Entry 1GHA (X-ray diffraction, 2.20 A resolution); this record covers chains F and G of the 4 polymer chains in the assembly.

# Chain F
Molecule: Gamma-chymotrypsin A
From: Bos taurus
Notes: EC 3.4.21.1
Reference sequence: P00766 (CTRA_BOVIN); residue numbers follow UniProt; this construct covers 16-146
Amino-acid sequence (131 residues; each row starts with the number of its first residue):
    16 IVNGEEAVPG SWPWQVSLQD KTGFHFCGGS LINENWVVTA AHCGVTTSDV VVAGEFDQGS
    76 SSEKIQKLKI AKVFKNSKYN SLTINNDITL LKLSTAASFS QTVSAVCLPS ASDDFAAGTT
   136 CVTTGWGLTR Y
Disulfides: Cys42-Cys58

# Chain G
Molecule: Gamma-chymotrypsin A
From: Bos taurus
Notes: EC 3.4.21.1
Reference sequence: P00766 (CTRA_BOVIN); numbering as in UniProt (aligned over 149-245)
Amino-acid sequence (97 residues; numbered 149 to 245; the number before each row is that of its first residue):
   149 ANTPDRLQQA SLPLLSNTNC KKYWGTKIKD AMICAGASGV SSCMGDSGGP LVCKKNGAWT
   209 LVGIVSWGSS TCSTSTPGVY ARVTALVNWV QQTLAAN
Not modelled in the structure: 149-150
Disulfides: Cys168-Cys182, Cys191-Cys220

# Interface between chain F and chain G
Pairs across the interface (155; chain F residue first):
  Ile16(F) with Gln156(G); Ala158(G), hydrophobic; Ser189(G); Asp194(G), hydrogen bond (backbone-side chain)
  Val17(F) with Val188(G); Ser189(G), hydrogen bond (backbone-backbone); Cys191(G), hydrophobic; Cys220(G), hydrophobic
  Asn18(F) with Gly187(G), hydrogen bond (side chain-backbone); Val188(G)
  Gly19(F) with Gln156(G); Gln157(G)
  Glu20(F) with Gln156(G); Gln157(G), hydrogen bond (backbone-backbone)
  Glu21(F) with Arg154(G), salt bridge; Leu155(G); Gln156(G); Gln157(G)
  Ala22(F) with Leu155(G), hydrogen bond (backbone-backbone); Gln157(G)
  Trp27(F) with Leu155(G); Gln157(G), hydrogen bond; Trp207(G)
  Trp29(F) with Trp207(G), hydrophobic
  Gln30(F) with Leu155(G); Pro198(G)
  His40(F) with Gly193(G), hydrogen bond (side chain-backbone)
  Phe41(F) with Gly193(G)
  Cys42(F) with Gly193(G); Ser195(G), hydrogen bond (side chain-backbone)
  Gly43(F) with Ser195(G), hydrogen bond (backbone-backbone); Gly196(G); Gly197(G)
  Gly44(F) with Gly196(G), hydrogen bond (backbone-backbone)
  Ser45(F) with Pro198(G)
  Ile47(F) with Leu242(G), hydrophobic
  Asn48(F) with Leu242(G)
  Trp51(F) with Leu242(G), hydrophobic; Asn245(G)
  Val53(F) with Gly196(G); Leu209(G), hydrophobic
  Thr54(F) with Gly196(G); Ile212(G)
  Ala55(F) with Gly196(G); Ile212(G); Val213(G)
  His57(F) with Ser195(G), hydrogen bond; Ser214(G)
  Cys58(F) with Ser195(G)
  Phe71(F) with Asp153(G); Arg154(G); Leu155(G), hydrogen bond (backbone-backbone)
  Asp72(F) with Asp153(G); Arg154(G)
  Gln73(F) with Pro152(G); Asp153(G), hydrogen bond (backbone-backbone)
  Gly74(F) with Asp153(G)
  Phe89(F) with Trp237(G); Thr241(G); Asn245(G)
  Lys90(F) with Trp237(G)
  Asn91(F) with Leu234(G); Trp237(G)
  Thr98(F) with Met180(G)
  Ile99(F) with Met180(G); Ser214(G); Trp215(G), hydrophobic
  Asn100(F) with Lys177(G); Ala179(G); Met180(G)
  Asn101(F) with Ala179(G); Leu234(G)
  Asp102(F) with Ser214(G), hydrogen bond; Ala229(G)
  Ile103(F) with Ile212(G), hydrophobic; Leu234(G), hydrophobic; Trp237(G), hydrophobic; Val238(G), hydrophobic
  Leu105(F) with Trp237(G), hydrophobic; Thr241(G)
  Lys107(F) with Asn245(G)
  Val121(F) with Val200(G), hydrophobic; Trp207(G); Leu209(G)
  Cys122(F) with Trp207(G), hydrogen bond (backbone-backbone); Thr208(G); Leu209(G), hydrogen bond (backbone-backbone)
  Leu123(F) with Thr208(G)
  Pro124(F) with Thr208(G); Leu209(G); Val231(G); Val235(G)
  Ser125(F) with Thr232(G), hydrogen bond (backbone-side chain)
  Ala126(F) with Thr232(G); Val235(G); Asn236(G)
  Asp128(F) with Thr232(G), hydrogen bond (backbone-side chain)
  Asp129(F) with Lys203(G), hydrogen bond (backbone-side chain)
  Phe130(F) with Leu162(G), hydrophobic; Lys203(G); Thr208(G); Val210(G), hydrophobic
  Ala131(F) with Leu162(G)
  Ala132(F) with Leu162(G); Leu163(G); Ser164(G)
  Gly133(F) with Leu162(G), hydrogen bond (backbone-backbone)
  Thr134(F) with Leu160(G); Pro161(G); Leu162(G), hydrogen bond (backbone-backbone)
  Thr135(F) with Ser159(G); Leu160(G)
  Cys136(F) with Ala158(G); Ser159(G); Leu160(G), hydrogen bond (backbone-backbone); Leu162(G), hydrophobic; Val200(G); Cys201(G), disulfide
  Val137(F) with Ala158(G); Pro198(G); Leu199(G); Val200(G), hydrogen bond (backbone-backbone); Trp207(G), hydrophobic
  Thr138(F) with Gln157(G); Ala158(G), hydrogen bond (backbone-backbone); Leu160(G); Ser190(G); Pro198(G), hydrogen bond (side chain-backbone); Val213(G); Tyr228(G)
  Thr139(F) with Gln156(G); Gln157(G); Asp194(G); Pro198(G), hydrogen bond (backbone-backbone)
  Gly140(F) with Leu155(G); Gln156(G), hydrogen bond (backbone-backbone); Asp194(G)
  Trp141(F) with Thr151(G); Pro152(G); Asp153(G), hydrogen bond (side chain-backbone); Arg154(G); Leu155(G); Asp194(G)
  Gly142(F) with Pro152(G); Met192(G); Gly193(G); Asp194(G), hydrogen bond (backbone-side chain)
  Leu143(F) with Thr151(G); Cys191(G); Met192(G), hydrogen bond (backbone-backbone)
  Thr144(F) with Pro152(G); Gln156(G)
  Tyr146(F) with Met192(G), hydrophobic; Ser218(G); Thr219(G)
Also at the interface, not in a pair above, chain F (67 interface residues in all): Val23, Ser26, Ser92, Thr104
Also at the interface, not in a pair above, chain G (58 interface residues in all): Ala206, Thr222
Inter-chain disulfides: Cys136(F)-Cys201(G)

# Overview
67 residues of chain F and 58 residues of chain G are in contact, with 1 disulfide bond, 30 hydrogen bonds and
1 salt bridge. Among the polar pairs are Glu21(F)-Arg154(G), Ile16(F)-Asp194(G) and Asn18(F)-Gly187(G).
Here chain F is Gamma-chymotrypsin A and chain G is Gamma-chymotrypsin A, both from Bos taurus. Entry 1GHA (A
second active site in chymotrypsin? the X-ray crystal structure of N-acetyl-D-tryptophan bound to
gamma-chymotrypsin) was determined by X-ray diffraction.
